3ROA - chain A; structure by X-ray diffraction, 2.30 A resolution.

[Chain A]
Name: Strain CBS138 chromosome J complete sequence
Organism: Candida glabrata
UniProt: Q6FPH0 (Q6FPH0_CANGA); numbering as in UniProt (aligned over 3-217)
Amino-acid sequence (225 residues; row label = number of the first residue in the row):
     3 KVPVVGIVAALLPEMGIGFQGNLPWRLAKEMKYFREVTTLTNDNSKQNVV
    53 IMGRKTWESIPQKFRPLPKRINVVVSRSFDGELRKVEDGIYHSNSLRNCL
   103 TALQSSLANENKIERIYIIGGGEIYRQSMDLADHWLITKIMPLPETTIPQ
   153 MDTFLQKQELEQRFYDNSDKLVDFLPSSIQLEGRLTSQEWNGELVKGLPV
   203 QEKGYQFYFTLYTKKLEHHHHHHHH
Differences from the reference sequence: expression tag (218-227)
Ligand contacts:
  - 06V (6-ethyl-5-{(3R)-3-[3-methoxy-5-(morpholin-4-yl)phenyl]but-1-yn-1-yl}pyrimidine-2,4-diamine): Ile9, Val10, Ala11, Asn24, Leu25, Glu32, Met33, Phe36, Thr58, Ser61, Ile62, Pro63, Phe66, Leu69, Ile121, Tyr127, Thr140
  - NADPH (NDP; NADPH dihydro-nicotinamide-adenine-dinucleotide phosphate): Val10, Ala11, Ile19, Gly20, Phe21, Gly23, Asn24, Leu25, Trp27, Gly55, Arg56, Lys57, Thr58, Val77, Ser78, Arg79, Ser80, Ser95, Asn96, Ser97, Leu98, Ile121, Gly122, Gly123, Gly124, Glu125, Ile126, Tyr127, Gln129, Thr155
What the authors report for this chain:
  - conformationally variable residues (loop rearrangement): Pro63

[Overview]
Bound to chain A: NADPH and compound 06V. From the paper: conformational variability at Pro63.
Chain A is Strain CBS138 chromosome J complete sequence (Candida glabrata); the structure, Candida glabrata
dihydrofolate reductase complexed with NADPH and
6-ethyl-5-[(3R)-3-[3-methoxy-5-(morpholin-4-yl)phenyl]but-1-yn-1-yl]pyrimidine-2,4-diamine (UCP1004), was
determined by X-ray diffraction, deposited together with 4H95, 4H96, 4H97, 4H98 and 3RO9.
